6VB1 - chains A and B of the 3 polymer chains in the assembly; structure by X-ray diffraction, 1.75 A resolution.

# Chain A
Molecule: MHC class I antigen
From: Homo sapiens
UniProt: F4NBQ8 (F4NBQ8_HUMAN); residues 1-276 here correspond to UniProt positions 25-300 (UniProt number = residue number + 24)
Sequence (276 residues; each row starts with the number of its first residue):
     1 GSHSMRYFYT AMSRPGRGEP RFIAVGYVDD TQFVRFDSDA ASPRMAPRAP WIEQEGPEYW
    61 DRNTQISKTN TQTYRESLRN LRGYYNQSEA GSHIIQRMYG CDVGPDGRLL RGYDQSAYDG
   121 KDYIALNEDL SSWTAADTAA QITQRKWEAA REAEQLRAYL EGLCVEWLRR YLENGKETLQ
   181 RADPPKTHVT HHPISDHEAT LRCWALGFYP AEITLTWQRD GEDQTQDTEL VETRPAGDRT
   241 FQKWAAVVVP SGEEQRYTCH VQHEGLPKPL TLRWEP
Cystine bridges: C101-C164, C203-C259

# Chain B
Molecule: Beta-2-microglobulin
From: Homo sapiens
UniProt: P61769 (B2MG_HUMAN); residues 1-99 here correspond to UniProt positions 21-119 (UniProt number = residue number + 20)
Sequence (99 residues; each row starts with the number of its first residue):
     1 IQRTPKIQVY SRHPAENGKS NFLNCYVSGF HPSDIEVDLL KNGERIEKVE HSDLSFSKDW
    61 SFYLLYYTEF TPTEKDEYAC RVNHVTLSQP KIVKWDRDM
Cystine bridges: C25-C80
Bound ions: Na+: N83, H84, L87
Swiss-Prot annotation at these positions:
  - modified residue: Q2 (Pyrrolidone carboxylic acid)
  - glycosylation: I1 (N-linked (Glc) (glycation) isoleucine), K19 (N-linked (Glc) (glycation) lysine), K41 (N-linked (Glc) (glycation) lysine), K48 (N-linked (Glc) (glycation) lysine), K58 (N-linked (Glc) (glycation) lysine), K91 (N-linked (Glc) (glycation) lysine), K94 (N-linked (Glc) (glycation) lysine)

# Chain A / chain B interface
Residue-residue contacts (51):
  F8(A) - S55(B)
  F8(A) - F56(B)  hydrophobic
  Y9(A) - F56(B)
  T10(A) - F56(B)
  T10(A) - F62(B)
  M12(A) - S33(B)  hydrogen bond
  M12(A) - D34(B)
  R17(A) - D34(B)  salt bridge
  V25(A) - D53(B)
  V25(A) - L54(B)
  V25(A) - S55(B)
  Y27(A) - S55(B)
  Y27(A) - Y63(B)  hydrogen bond
  Q32(A) - D53(B)  hydrogen bond
  R35(A) - D53(B)  salt bridge
  R48(A) - D53(B)  salt bridge
  I94(A) - P32(B)  hydrophobic
  I94(A) - S33(B)
  Q96(A) - H31(B)  hydrogen bond
  Q96(A) - F56(B)
  Q96(A) - W60(B)  hydrogen bond (side chain-backbone)
  Q96(A) - F62(B)
  R97(A) - F56(B)
  Q115(A) - W60(B)
  S116(A) - W60(B)
  A117(A) - W60(B)  hydrophobic
  D119(A) - H31(B)
  G120(A) - R3(B)  hydrogen bond (backbone-side chain)
  G120(A) - H31(B)
  G120(A) - W60(B)
  D122(A) - W60(B)  hydrogen bond
  H192(A) - M99(B)
  R202(A) - M99(B)
  W204(A) - M99(B)
  V231(A) - Q8(B)
  E232(A) - K6(B)  salt bridge
  E232(A) - Q8(B)  hydrogen bond (backbone-side chain)
  E232(A) - Y26(B)
  E232(A) - S28(B)  hydrogen bond
  R234(A) - Q8(B)  hydrogen bond
  R234(A) - Y10(B)
  P235(A) - Y10(B)  hydrogen bond (backbone-side chain)
  P235(A) - N24(B)
  P235(A) - Y26(B)
  P235(A) - L65(B)  hydrophobic
  A236(A) - R12(B)  hydrogen bond (backbone-side chain)
  A236(A) - N24(B)  hydrogen bond (backbone-side chain)
  G237(A) - R12(B)  hydrogen bond (backbone-side chain)
  Q242(A) - Y10(B)
  Q242(A) - S11(B)  hydrogen bond (side chain-backbone)
  Q242(A) - R12(B)  hydrogen bond (side chain-backbone)
Also at the interface, not in a pair above, chain A (34 interface residues in all): I23, M98, T190, T233, D238
Also at the interface, not in a pair above, chain B (25 interface residues in all): I1, H13, D59

# Overview
34 residues of chain A face 25 of chain B across their interface; the contacts include 16 hydrogen bonds and 4
salt bridges. Polar contacts include R17(A)-D34(B), R35(A)-D53(B) and R48(A)-D53(B). The Na+ site is built by
N83(B), H84(B) and L87(B).
Chain A is MHC class I antigen and chain B is Beta-2-microglobulin, both from Homo sapiens; the structure,
HLA-B*15:02 complexed with a synthetic peptide, was determined by X-ray diffraction.
